PDB entry 6ZSM | X-ray diffraction, 1.95 A resolution | chain A

Chain A:
Molecule: Green fluorescent protein, Calmodulin
Source organism: Aequorea victoria
Reference sequence: chimeric construct of P42212, K4DIE3: residues 62-151 from P42212 (GFP_AEQVI) positions 149-238 (UniProt number = residue number + 87); residues 160-302 from P42212 (GFP_AEQVI) positions 2-144 (UniProt number = residue number - 158); residues 303-451 from K4DIE3 positions 284-432 (UniProt number = residue number - 19)
Sequence (418 residues; row label = number of the first residue in the row; note: 2 numbers in that range are skipped by the numbering (no residue carries them; nothing is unmodelled there)):
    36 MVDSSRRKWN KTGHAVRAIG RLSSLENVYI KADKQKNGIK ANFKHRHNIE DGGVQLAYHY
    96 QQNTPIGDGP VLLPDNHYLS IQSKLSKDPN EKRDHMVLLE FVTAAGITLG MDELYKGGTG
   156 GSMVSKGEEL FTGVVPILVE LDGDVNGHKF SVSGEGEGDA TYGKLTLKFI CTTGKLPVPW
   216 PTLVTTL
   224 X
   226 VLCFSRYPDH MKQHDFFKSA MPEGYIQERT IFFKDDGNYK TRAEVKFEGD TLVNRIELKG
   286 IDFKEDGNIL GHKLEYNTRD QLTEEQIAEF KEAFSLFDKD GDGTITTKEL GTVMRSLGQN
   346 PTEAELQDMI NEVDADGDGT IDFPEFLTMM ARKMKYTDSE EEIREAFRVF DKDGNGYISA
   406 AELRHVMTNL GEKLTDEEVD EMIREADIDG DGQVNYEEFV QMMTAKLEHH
Not modelled in the structure: 36-37, 146-158, 452-455
Glycans and other covalent adducts: covalent link L222-PIA_224; covalent link PIA_224-V226
Modified positions: PIA ([(4Z)-2-[(1S)-1-aminoethyl]-4-(4-hydroxybenzylidene)-5-oxo-4,5-dihydro-1H-imidazol-1-yl]acetic acid) at position 224
Sequence notes: initiating methionine (36); expression tag (37-61, 452-455); conflict K66 (Met153 in P42212), A76 (Val163 in P42212), H80 (Ile167 in P42212), G88 (Ser175 in P42212), Y93 (Asp180 in P42212), I116 (Thr203 in P42212), K119 (Ala206 in P42212), L144 (His231 in P42212), L222 (Tyr66 in P42212), PIA_224 (Gly67 in P42212), L227 (Gln69 in P42212), I251 (Val93 in P42212), T373 (Ile354 in K4DIE3), Y381 (Asp362 in K4DIE3); linker (152-159)
Ion coordination: Ca2+ site 1: D323, D325, D327, T329, E334; Ca2+ site 2: D359, D361, D363, T365, E370; Ca2+ site 3: D361, D363; Ca2+ site 4: D396, D398, N400, Y402, E407; Ca2+ site 5: D432, D434, D436, Q438, E443

Overview:
The Ca2+ site 1 is built by D323, D325, D327, T329 and E334. D359, D361, D363, T365 and E370 coordinate Ca2+
site 2.
Chain A is Green fluorescent protein, Calmodulin (Aequorea victoria); the structure, Crystal structure of
rsGCaMP double mutant Ile80His/Val116Ile in the ON state (non-illuminated), was determined by X-ray
diffraction together with 6TV7, 6ZSN, 7AUG and 6YA9 from the same study.
